8U7Z - chains B2 and K1 of the 15 polymer chains in the assembly; structure by electron microscopy, 2.97 A resolution.

# Chain B2
Protein: Guanine nucleotide-binding protein G(I)/G(S)/G(T) subunit beta-1
From: Homo sapiens
UniProt: P62873 (GBB1_HUMAN); residue numbers follow UniProt; this construct covers 1-340
Chain sequence (340 residues; each row starts with the number of its first residue):
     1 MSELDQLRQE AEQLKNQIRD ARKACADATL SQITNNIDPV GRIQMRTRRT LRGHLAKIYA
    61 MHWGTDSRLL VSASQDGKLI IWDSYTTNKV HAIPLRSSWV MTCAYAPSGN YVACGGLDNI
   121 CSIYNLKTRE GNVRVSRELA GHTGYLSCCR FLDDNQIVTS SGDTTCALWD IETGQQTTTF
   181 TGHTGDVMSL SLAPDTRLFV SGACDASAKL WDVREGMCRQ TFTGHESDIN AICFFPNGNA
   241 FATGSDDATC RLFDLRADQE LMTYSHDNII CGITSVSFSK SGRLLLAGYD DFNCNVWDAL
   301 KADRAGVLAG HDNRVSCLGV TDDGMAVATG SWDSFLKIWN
Not modelled in the structure: 1
UniProt features mapped onto this chain:
  - modified residue: Ser2 (N-acetylserine), His266 (Phosphohistidine)
  - natural variant: Leu30 (L30F: In MRD42; uncertain significance), Arg52 (R52G: In MRD42), Gly64 (G64V: In MRD42), Asp76 (D76E: In MRD42; D76G: In MRD42), Gly77 (G77S: In MRD42), Lys78 (K78R: In MRD42), Ile80 (I80N: In MRD42; I80T: In MRD42), His91 (H91R: In MRD42; uncertain significance), Ala92 (A92T: In MRD42), Pro94 (P94S: In MRD42), Leu95 (L95P: In MRD42), Arg96 (R96L: In MRD42), 5 further natural variant entries in UniProt
Reported in the primary citation:
  - mutagenesis - K78E, K89E, A92D: abolished catalytic activity (ubiquitylation activity)
  - mutagenesis - K78E, K89E, A92D: abolished catalytic activity with BTB/POZ domain-containing protein KCTD5 (chain K1)
  - post-translational modification sites: Lys23

# Chain K1
Protein: BTB/POZ domain-containing protein KCTD5
From: Homo sapiens
UniProt: Q9NXV2 (KCTD5_HUMAN); residues 1-234 here = UniProt positions 1-234
Chain sequence (234 residues; numbered 1 to 234; the number before each row is that of its first residue):
     1 MAENHCELLS PARGGIGAGL GGGLCRRCSA GLGALAQRPG SVSKWVRLNV GGTYFLTTRQ
    61 TLCRDPKSFL YRLCQADPDL DSDKDETGAY LIDRDPTYFG PVLNYLRHGK LVINKDLAEE
   121 GVLEEAEFYN ITSLIKLVKD KIRERDSKTS QVPVKHVYRV LQCQEEELTQ MVSTMSDGWK
   181 FEQLVSIGSS YNYGNEDQAE FLCVVSKELH NTPYGTASEP SEKAKILQER GSRM
Not modelled in the structure: 1-151, 234
UniProt features mapped onto this chain:
  - modified residue: Ala2 (N-acetylalanine), Ser10 (Phosphoserine)
Reported in the primary citation:
  - mutagenesis - F128A, L161R: abolished catalytic activity (ubiquitylation activity)
  - mutagenesis - L209*: decreased catalytic activity (activity)
  - mutagenesis - L161R: abolished catalytic activity with Guanine nucleotide-binding protein G(I)/G(S)/G(T) subunit beta-1 (chain B2)
  - mutagenesis - L209* (10-fold): decreased binding to Guanine nucleotide-binding protein G(I)/G(S)/G(T) subunit beta-1 (chain B2)
  - mutagenesis - L209*: decreased catalytic activity with Guanine nucleotide-binding protein G(I)/G(S)/G(T) subunit beta-1 (chain B2)
  - mutagenesis - F128A: unchanged binding to Gbeta 

# Chain B2 / chain K1 interface
Contacting residue pairs - 9 pairs, chain B2 then chain K1:
  Asp66(B2) - Arg233(K1)  salt bridge
  Arg68(B2) - Arg233(K1)
  Leu69(B2) - Arg233(K1)
  Thr128(B2) - Gln228(K1)  hydrogen bond (backbone-side chain)
  Arg129(B2) - Thr216(K1)
  Arg129(B2) - Pro220(K1)
  Arg129(B2) - Gln228(K1)
  Glu130(B2) - Tyr214(K1)
  Glu130(B2) - Thr216(K1)
Interface residues without a listed pair, chain B2 (8 interface residues in all): Val90, Lys127
Interface residues without a listed pair, chain K1 (10 interface residues in all): Gly215, Ala217, Ser218, Glu219, Ser232
From the paper, about this interface:
  - hot spots on chain B2 (mutagenesis) - K78E, K89E, A92D: abolished binding to BTB/POZ domain-containing protein KCTD5 (chain K1)
  - hot spots on chain K1 (mutagenesis) - L161R: abolished binding to Guanine nucleotide-binding protein G(I)/G(S)/G(T) subunit beta-1 (chain B2)

# In short
8 residues of chain B2 face 10 of chain K1 across their interface, with 1 hydrogen bond and 1 salt bridge.
Polar pairs include Asp66(B2)-Arg233(K1) and Thr128(B2)-Gln228(K1). From the paper: K78E, K89E and A92D of
chain B2 abolish catalytic activity (ubiquitylation activity); a modification site at Lys23(B2); 6
substitutions were tested in all.
Here chain B2 is Guanine nucleotide-binding protein G(I)/G(S)/G(T) subunit beta-1 and chain K1 is BTB/POZ
domain-containing protein KCTD5, both from Homo sapiens. Entry 8U7Z (KCTD5/Cullin3/Gbeta1gamma2 Complex: Local
Refinment of KCTD5(CTD)/Gbeta1gamma2) was determined by electron microscopy (same publication as 8U80, 8U81,
8U82, 8U83 and 8U84).
